Entry 6REU (electron microscopy, 4.20 A resolution (low resolution: residue-level contacts below are approximate; hydrogen-bond / salt-bridge calls are withheld)); this record covers chains T and X of the 20 polymer chains in the assembly.

== Chain T ==
Molecule: ATP synthase subunit alpha
Source organism: Polytomella sp. Pringsheim 198.80
Reference sequence: A0ZW40 (A0ZW40_9CHLO); residues 1-562 here = UniProt positions 1-562
Chain sequence (562 residues; row label = number of the first residue in the row):
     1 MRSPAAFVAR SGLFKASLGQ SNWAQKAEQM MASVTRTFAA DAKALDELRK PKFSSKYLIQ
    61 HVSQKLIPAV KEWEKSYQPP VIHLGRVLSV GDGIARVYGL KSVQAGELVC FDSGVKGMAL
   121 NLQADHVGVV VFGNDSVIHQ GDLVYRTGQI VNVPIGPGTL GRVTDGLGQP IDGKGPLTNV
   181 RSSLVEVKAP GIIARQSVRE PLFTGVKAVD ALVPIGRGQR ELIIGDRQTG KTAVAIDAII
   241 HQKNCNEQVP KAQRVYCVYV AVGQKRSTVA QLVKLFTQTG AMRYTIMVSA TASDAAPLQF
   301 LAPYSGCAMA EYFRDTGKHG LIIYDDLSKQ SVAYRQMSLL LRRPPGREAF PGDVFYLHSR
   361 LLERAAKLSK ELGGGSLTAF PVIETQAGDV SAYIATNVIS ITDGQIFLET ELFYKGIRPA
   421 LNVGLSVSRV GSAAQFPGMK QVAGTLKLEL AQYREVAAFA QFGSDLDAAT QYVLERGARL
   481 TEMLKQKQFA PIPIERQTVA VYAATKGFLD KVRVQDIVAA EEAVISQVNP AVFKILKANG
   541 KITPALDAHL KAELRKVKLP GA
Not modelled in the structure: 1-84
Differences from the reference sequence: conflict R266 (Lys in A0ZW40)
Ion coordination: Mg2+: T232 (together with ATP)
Small-molecule neighbours: ATP (adenosine-5'-triphosphate): D226, R227, Q228, T229, G230, K231, T232, A233, F413, R418, Q486, K487, Q488

== Chain X ==
Molecule: ATP synthase subunit beta
Source organism: Polytomella sp. Pringsheim 198.80
Notes: EC 7.1.2.2
Reference sequence: A0ZW41 (A0ZW41_9CHLO); residue numbers follow UniProt; this construct covers 1-574
Chain sequence (574 residues; each row starts with the number of its first residue):
     1 MALRYAAGLA KNVVQRQGAS LNIARAFAAE PAPAIDAGYV SQVIGPVVDV RFDGELPSIL
    61 SSLEVEGHSV RLVLEVAQHM GDNTVRCIAM DSTDGLVRGQ KVVDTGSPIK VPVGRGTLGR
   121 IMNVIGEPVD EQGPIDAADI WSIHREAPEF TEQSTEQEIL VTGIKVVDLL APYQRGGKIG
   181 LFGGAGVGKT VLIMELINNV AKAHGGFSVF AGVGERTREG NDLYREMIES GVIKLGAERG
   241 NSKCTLVYGQ MNEPPGARAR VALTGLTVAE YFRDIEGQDV LLFVDNIFRF TQANSEVSAL
   301 LGRIPSAVGY QPTLATDLGG LQERITTTTK GSITSVQAVY VPADDLTDPA PATTFAHLDA
   361 TTVLSRSIAE LGIYPAVDPL DSTSRMLNPN VIGAEHYNVA RGVQKVLQDY KNLQDIIAIL
   421 GMDELSEEDK LTVARARKIQ RFLSQPFQVA EVFTGTPGKY VDLADTISGF QGVLTGKYDD
   481 LPEMAFYMVG DIKEVKEKAD KMAKDIASRK EADNKKVSEE LKDIPSLDKL VSEIKEVVIE
   541 EDDGLEEDFK AEALSSETVV LNEEGKSVPL PKKN
Not modelled in the structure: 1-35
Differences from the reference sequence: conflict A350 (Gly in A0ZW41), L387 (Arg in A0ZW41)
Small-molecule neighbours:
  - ADP (adenosine-5'-diphosphate): G184, A185, G186, V187, G188, K189, T190, V191, R216, R218, E219, Y374, P375, Q445, F447, A450, F453, T454, M488
  - ATP (adenosine-5'-triphosphate): F355, S384, R385, L387, Y397, R401

== How chain T and chain X interact ==
Residue-residue contacts (108):
  L88(T) - G81(X)
  S89(T) - H79(X)
  S89(T) - M80(X)
  V90(T) - Q78(X)
  V90(T) - H79(X)
  G91(T) - Q78(X)
  D92(T) - A77(X)
  D92(T) - Q78(X)
  D92(T) - R303(X)
  D135(T) - I59(X)
  S136(T) - I59(X)
  S136(T) - L60(X)
  I138(T) - I59(X)
  H139(T) - L56(X)
  H139(T) - P57(X)
  H139(T) - S58(X)
  H139(T) - H79(X)
  Q140(T) - L56(X)
  Q140(T) - H79(X)
  Q140(T) - G81(X)
  Q140(T) - N83(X)
  V163(T) - F150(X)
  I171(T) - F150(X)
  I171(T) - T151(X)
  D172(T) - F150(X)
  D172(T) - T151(X)
  G173(T) - T151(X)
  R227(T) - F355(X)
  R227(T) - D381(X)
  Q228(T) - T361(X)
  Q228(T) - D381(X)
  Q228(T) - T383(X)
  K265(T) - K178(X)
  K265(T) - E323(X)
  K265(T) - A356(X)
  K265(T) - H357(X)
  K265(T) - L358(X)
  K265(T) - D359(X)
  R266(T) - A147(X)
  R266(T) - P148(X)
  R266(T) - E149(X)
  R266(T) - F150(X)
  R266(T) - Q153(X)
  R266(T) - E323(X)
  S267(T) - Q153(X)
  S267(T) - K178(X)
  S267(T) - E323(X)
  V269(T) - F150(X)
  A270(T) - F150(X)
  A270(T) - Q153(X)
  Q271(T) - T155(X)
  Q271(T) - Q157(X)
  K274(T) - T155(X)
  K274(T) - E156(X)
  A292(T) - A315(X)
  A292(T) - G319(X)
  A292(T) - G320(X)
  A292(T) - H357(X)
  S293(T) - G319(X)
  S293(T) - E323(X)
  D294(T) - T316(X)
  K329(T) - A315(X)
  V332(T) - A315(X)
  R335(T) - S306(X)
  R335(T) - A307(X)
  R335(T) - L314(X)
  Q336(T) - P312(X)
  Q336(T) - T313(X)
  Q336(T) - A315(X)
  Q336(T) - T316(X)
  L339(T) - I304(X)
  L339(T) - P305(X)
  L339(T) - S306(X)
  R342(T) - G302(X)
  R342(T) - I304(X)
  E348(T) - A307(X)
  A349(T) - P305(X)
  A349(T) - S306(X)
  A349(T) - A307(X)
  Q386(T) - L346(X)
  Q386(T) - T347(X)
  Q386(T) - A352(X)
  E411(T) - Q408(X)
  F413(T) - R401(X)
  Y414(T) - L380(X)
  Y414(T) - T383(X)
  Y414(T) - Q404(X)
  Y414(T) - K405(X)
  Y414(T) - Q408(X)
  K415(T) - D409(X)
  G416(T) - K405(X)
  R418(T) - R401(X)
  R418(T) - K405(X)
  Q461(T) - N412(X)
  Q461(T) - I416(X)
  Q461(T) - L425(X)
  Q461(T) - D429(X)
  F462(T) - L420(X)
  F462(T) - E424(X)
  F462(T) - L425(X)
  G463(T) - E424(X)
  G463(T) - L425(X)
  G463(T) - S426(X)
  S464(T) - E424(X)
  S464(T) - S426(X)
  K487(T) - N390(X)
  F489(T) - N388(X)
  F489(T) - N390(X)
Interface residues without a listed pair, chain T (55 interface residues in all): G263, V273, A295, A296, L340, P345, A460, Q488
Interface residues without a listed pair, chain X (68 interface residues in all): D82, T84, P349, T353, V363, L413, E428

== In short ==
55 residues of chain T and 68 residues of chain X are in contact. ATP is bound between chain T and chain X.
Bound to chain X: ADP.
Here chain T is ATP synthase subunit alpha and chain X is ATP synthase subunit beta, both from Polytomella sp.
Pringsheim 198.80. Entry 6REU (Cryo-EM structure of Polytomella F-ATP synthase, Rotary substate 3C, focussed
refinement of F1 head and rotor) was determined by electron microscopy (same publication as 6RD4, 6RD5, 6RD6,
6RD7, 6RD8, 6RD9 and 46 further entries).
